PDB entry 7NVV | electron microscopy, 2.90 A resolution | chains 7 and T of the 8 polymer chains in the assembly

Chain 7:
Name: General transcription and DNA repair factor IIH helicase subunit XPB
Organism: Homo sapiens
Notes: EC 3.6.4.12
UniProt: P19447 (ERCC3_HUMAN); numbering as in UniProt (aligned over 1-782)
Chain sequence (782 residues; numbered 1 to 782; the number before each row is that of its first residue):
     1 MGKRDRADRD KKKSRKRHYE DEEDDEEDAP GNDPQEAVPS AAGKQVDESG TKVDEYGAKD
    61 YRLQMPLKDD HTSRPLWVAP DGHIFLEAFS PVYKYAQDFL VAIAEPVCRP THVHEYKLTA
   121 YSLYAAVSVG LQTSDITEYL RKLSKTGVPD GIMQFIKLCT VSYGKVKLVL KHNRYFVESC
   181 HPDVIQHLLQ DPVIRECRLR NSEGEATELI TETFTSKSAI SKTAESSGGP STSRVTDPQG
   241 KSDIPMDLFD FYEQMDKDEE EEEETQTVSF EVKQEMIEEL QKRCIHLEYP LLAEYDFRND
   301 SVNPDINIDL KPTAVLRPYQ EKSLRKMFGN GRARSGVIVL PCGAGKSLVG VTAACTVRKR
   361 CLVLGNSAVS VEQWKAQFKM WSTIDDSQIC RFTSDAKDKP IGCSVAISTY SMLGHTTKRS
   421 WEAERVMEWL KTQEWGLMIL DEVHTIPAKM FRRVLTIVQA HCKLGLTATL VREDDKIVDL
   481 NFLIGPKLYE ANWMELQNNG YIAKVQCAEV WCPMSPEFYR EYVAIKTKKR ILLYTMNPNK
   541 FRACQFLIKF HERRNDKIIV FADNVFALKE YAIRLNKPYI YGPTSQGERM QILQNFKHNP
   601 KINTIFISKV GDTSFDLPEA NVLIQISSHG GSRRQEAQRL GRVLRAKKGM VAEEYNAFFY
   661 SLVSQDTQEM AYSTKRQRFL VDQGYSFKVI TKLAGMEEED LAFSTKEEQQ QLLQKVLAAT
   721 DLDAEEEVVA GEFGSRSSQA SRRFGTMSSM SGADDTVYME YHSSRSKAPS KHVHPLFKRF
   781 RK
Unresolved in the structure: 1-50, 201-265, 721-782
Curated features (UniProtKB/Swiss-Prot):
  - motif: Arg6 to His18 (Nuclear localization signal), Asp441 to His444 (DEVH box)
  - binding site (ATP): Leu340 to Ser347, Arg642, Arg645
  - modified residue (Phosphoserine): Ser686, Ser751
  - natural variant: Phe99 (F99S: In XP-B), Thr119 (T119P: In TTD2), Lys418 (K418Q: In a breast cancer sample)
  - mutagenesis: Lys346 (K346R: Dominant-negative effect on transcription and NER, induces chromatin collapse, probably has no ATPase activity. No transcriptional activity of the reconstituted TFIIH complex ...), Thr469 (T469A: Very low 3'-5' helicase activity, wild-type ATPase activity, opens damaged DNA, nearly wild-type NER activity in vivo, 50% decreased transcription in vitro), Gln638 (Q638A: Very low 3'-5' helicase activity, wild-type ATPase activity, wild-type damaged DNA removal, 80% decreased transcription (all in vitro)), Ser751 (S751A: Restores NER in XPB/ERCC3-defective cells, does not inhibit 5'-incision by ERCC1-XPF, wild-type transcription and helicase activities ...), Lys782 (Impairs protein folding)
Residues lining bound ligands: ADP / beryllium trifluoride: Val315, Leu316, Arg317, Gln320, Pro341, Cys342, Gly343, Ala344, Gly345, Lys346, Ser347, Leu348, Gln377, Met380, Trp381, Glu442, Ala468, Ser614, Asp616, Pro618, Gln638, Arg642, Arg645
Reported in the primary citation:
  - conformationally variable residues (side-chain flip): Met450

Chain T:
Molecule: Template DNA
Sequence (106 nucleotides; row label = number of the first residue in the row; numbers below 1 keep their minus sign (DA-85 is residue -85)):
   -85 AGGGAGTACT CACCCCAACA GCTGGCCCTC GCAGACAGCG ATGCGGAAGA GAGTGAGGAC
   -25 GAACGCGCCC CCACCCCCTT TTATAGCCCC CCTTCAGGAA CACCCG
Unresolved in the structure: -85 to -59, -33 to 20

Interface between chain 7 and chain T:
Residue-residue contacts (27):
  Thr409(7) - DG-43(T)  phosphate contact
  Ser411(7) - DT-44(T)  phosphate contact
  Met412(7) - DG-43(T)  phosphate contact
  His415(7) - DG-43(T)  hydrogen bond to the sugar
  Lys418(7) - DC-42(T)  phosphate contact
  Lys418(7) - DG-41(T)  salt bridge to the phosphate
  Arg419(7) - DG-43(T)  hydrogen bond to the phosphate
  Arg419(7) - DC-42(T)  salt bridge to the phosphate
  Ser420(7) - DC-42(T)  phosphate contact
  Ser420(7) - DG-41(T)  phosphate contact
  Ala423(7) - DC-42(T)  phosphate contact
  Asp563(7) - DG-46(T)  sugar contact
  Asn564(7) - DG-46(T)  phosphate contact
  Val565(7) - DG-46(T)  hydrogen bond to the phosphate
  Val565(7) - DA-45(T)  phosphate contact
  Tyr581(7) - DA-45(T)  phosphate contact
  Gly582(7) - DA-45(T)  hydrogen bond to the phosphate
  Gly582(7) - DT-44(T)  phosphate contact
  Arg589(7) - DT-44(T)  salt bridge to the phosphate
  Ser608(7) - DG-46(T)  phosphate contact
  Ser608(7) - DA-45(T)  hydrogen bond to the phosphate
  Lys609(7) - DC-47(T)  base contact
  Lys609(7) - DG-46(T)  sugar contact
  Lys609(7) - DA-45(T)  phosphate contact
  Val610(7) - DA-45(T)  phosphate contact
  Val610(7) - DT-44(T)  phosphate contact
  His629(7) - DG-48(T)  base contact
Interface residues without a listed pair, chain 7 (22 interface residues in all): Ser367, Ser394, Phe566, Pro583

In short:
The interface between chain 7 and chain T involves 22 residues on one side and 8 on the other, with 5 hydrogen
bonds and 3 salt bridges. Polar contacts include His415(7)-DG-43(T), Arg419(7)-DG-43(T) and
Val565(7)-DG-46(T). Ligands of chain 7: ADP / beryllium trifluoride. From the paper: conformational
variability at Met450(7).
Here chain 7 is General transcription and DNA repair factor IIH helicase subunit XPB (Homo sapiens) and chain
T is Template DNA. Entry 7NVV (XPB-containing part of TFIIH in a post-translocated state (with ADP-BeF3)) was
determined by electron microscopy.
